8IQX - chains H and A of the 4 polymer chains in the assembly; structure by X-ray diffraction, 2.50 A resolution.

Chain H (and A):
Name: Ferritin
Organism: Asterias forbesi
Notes: chain A of this document is another copy of the same molecule, construct and numbering; everything in this record applies to it too
UniProt: O02384 (O02384_ASTFO); residue numbers follow UniProt; this construct covers 1-171
Sequence (171 residues; each row starts with the number of its first residue):
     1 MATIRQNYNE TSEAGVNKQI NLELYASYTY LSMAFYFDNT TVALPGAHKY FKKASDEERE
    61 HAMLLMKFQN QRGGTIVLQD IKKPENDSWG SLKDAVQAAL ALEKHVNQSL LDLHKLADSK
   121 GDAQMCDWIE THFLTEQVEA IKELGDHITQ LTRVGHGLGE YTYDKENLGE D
Not modelled in the structure: 1-2, 170-171
Construct notes: engineered mutation His156 (Pro in O02384)

Chain H / chain A interface:
Residue-residue contacts (26; chain H residue first):
  Asp38(H) - Lys142(A)  salt bridge
  Thr40(H) - Lys142(A)
  Thr40(H) - Asp146(A)
  Thr40(H) - Thr149(A)  hydrogen bond (backbone-side chain)
  Thr41(H) - Thr149(A)
  Val42(H) - Thr149(A)
  Val42(H) - Arg153(A)  hydrogen bond (backbone-side chain)
  Ala43(H) - Thr149(A)
  Ala43(H) - Gln150(A)  hydrogen bond (backbone-side chain)
  Ala43(H) - Arg153(A)  hydrogen bond (backbone-side chain)
  Leu44(H) - Arg153(A)
  Pro45(H) - Gln150(A)
  Gly157(H) - Arg153(A)
  Leu158(H) - Arg153(A)  hydrogen bond (backbone-backbone)
  Leu158(H) - Val154(A)
  Leu158(H) - Leu158(A)  hydrophobic
  Leu158(H) - Gly159(A)
  Glu160(H) - Arg153(A)  salt bridge
  Tyr161(H) - Gln150(A)
  Tyr161(H) - Arg153(A)
  Tyr161(H) - Val154(A)  hydrophobic
  Tyr161(H) - Thr162(A)
  Tyr161(H) - Tyr163(A)  hydrophobic
  Tyr161(H) - Asn167(A)  hydrogen bond
  Lys165(H) - Glu166(A)
  Lys165(H) - Asn167(A)
Also at the interface, not in a pair above, chain H (13 interface residues in all): Asn39
Also at the interface, not in a pair above, chain A (13 interface residues in all): Gly145

In short:
The chain H/chain A interface involves 13 residues from each chain; the contacts include 6 hydrogen bonds and
2 salt bridges. Polar pairs include Asp38(H)-Lys142(A), Glu160(H)-Arg153(A) and Thr40(H)-Thr149(A).
Both chains are Ferritin (Asterias forbesi). Entry 8IQX (ferritin mutant-P156H) was determined by X-ray
diffraction, deposited together with 8IQV, 8IQW, 8IQY, 8IQZ and 8IR0.
